5B71 - chains A and E of the 3 polymer chains in the assembly; structure by X-ray diffraction, 2.11 A resolution.

[Chain A]
Name: SKY59 Fab light chain
Source organism: Homo sapiens
Notes: antibody fragment or engineered binder
Chain sequence (217 residues; numbered 1 to 217; the number before each row is that of its first residue):
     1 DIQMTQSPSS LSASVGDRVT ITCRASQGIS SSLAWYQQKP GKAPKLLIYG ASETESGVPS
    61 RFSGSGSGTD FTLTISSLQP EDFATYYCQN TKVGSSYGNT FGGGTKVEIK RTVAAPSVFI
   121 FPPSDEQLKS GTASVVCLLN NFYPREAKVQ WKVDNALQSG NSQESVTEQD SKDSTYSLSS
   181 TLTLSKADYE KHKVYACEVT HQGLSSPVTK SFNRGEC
Disulfide bonds: C23-C88, C137-C197

[Chain E]
Name: Complement C5 beta chain
Source organism: Homo sapiens
Reference sequence: P01031 (CO5_HUMAN); residues 20-124 here = UniProt positions 20-124
Chain sequence (110 residues; numbered 15 to 124; the number before each row is that of its first residue):
    15 GSPEFEQTYV ISAPKIFRVG ASENIVIQVY GYTEAFDATI SIKSYPDKKF SYSSGHVHLS
    75 SENKFQNSAI LTIQPKQLPG GQNPVSYVYL EVVSKHFSKS KRMPITYDNG
Disordered / not traced: 15-19, 90-98, 122-124
Construct notes: expression tag (15-19)
Reported in the primary citation:
  - contacts within the chain: T53-H70 (hydrogen bond)
  - mutagenesis - H70Y, H70Y/H110Y, H110Y: increased binding to pH 5.8

[How chain A and chain E interact]
Contacting residue pairs (6):
  T91(A) - E48(E)
  K92(A) - T47(E)  hydrogen bond
  K92(A) - E48(E)
  V93(A) - E48(E)
  V93(A) - A49(E)  hydrogen bond (backbone-backbone)
  S95(A) - E76(E)  hydrogen bond
Interface residues without a listed pair, chain A (6 interface residues in all): S32, G94

[Summary]
6 residues of chain A face 4 of chain E across their interface, with 3 hydrogen bonds. Among the polar pairs
are K92(A)-T47(E), S95(A)-E76(E) and V93(A)-A49(E). From the paper: H70Y, H70Y/H110Y and H110Y of chain E
increase binding to pH 5.8; contacts within the chain involving T53(E) and H70(E).
Chain A is SKY59 Fab light chain and chain E is Complement C5 beta chain, both from Homo sapiens; the
structure, Crystal structure of complement C5 in complex with SKY59, was determined by X-ray diffraction.
